PDB entry 6V7B | electron microscopy, 3.40 A resolution | chains 2 and C of the 48 polymer chains in the assembly

== Chain 2 ==
Molecule: A-DNA
Source organism: Pyrobaculum filamentous virus 1
Sequence (323 nucleotides; row label = number of the first residue in the row):
   210 TATATATATA TATATATATA TATATATATA TATATATATA TATATATATA TATATATATA
   270 TATATATATA TATATATATA TATATATATA TATATATATA TATATATATA TATATATATA
   330 TATATATATA TATATATATA TATATATATA TATATATATA TATATATATA TATATATATA
   390 TATATATATA TATATATATA TATATATATA TATATATATA TATATATATA TATATATATA
   450 TATATATATA TATATATATA TATATATATA TATATATATA TATATATATA TATATATATA
   510 TATATATATA TATATATATA TAT

== Chain C ==
Molecule: Structural protein VP1
Source organism: Pyrobaculum filamentous virus 1
Reference sequence: A0A140F3K6 (A0A140F3K6_9VIRU); numbering as in UniProt (aligned over 1-129)
Chain sequence (129 residues; row label = number of the first residue in the row):
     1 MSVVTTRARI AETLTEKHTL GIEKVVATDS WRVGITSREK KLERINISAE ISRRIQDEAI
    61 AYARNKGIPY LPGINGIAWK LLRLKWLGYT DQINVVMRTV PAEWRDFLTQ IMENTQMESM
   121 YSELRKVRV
Disordered / not traced: 1-9, 129
Sequence notes: conflict Glu43 (Gly in A0A140F3K6), Arg54 (Lys in A0A140F3K6), Thr115 (Ile in A0A140F3K6)

== How chain 2 and chain C interact ==
Pairs across the interface (34; chain 2 residue first):
  DA349(2) - Gly76(C)  base contact
  DA349(2) - Ile77(C)  phosphate contact
  DT350(2) - Gly76(C)  sugar contact
  DT350(2) - Ile77(C)  phosphate contact
  DT350(2) - Lys80(C)  phosphate contact
  DA351(2) - Ser48(C)  base contact
  DA351(2) - Trp79(C)  sugar contact
  DA351(2) - Lys80(C)  phosphate contact
  DA351(2) - Arg83(C)  salt bridge to the phosphate
  DT352(2) - Arg44(C)  phosphate contact
  DT352(2) - Ile45(C)  base contact
  DT352(2) - Ser48(C)  sugar contact
  DT352(2) - Lys126(C)  sugar contact
  DA353(2) - Lys41(C)  phosphate contact
  DA353(2) - Leu42(C)  sugar contact
  DA353(2) - Arg44(C)  salt bridge to the phosphate
  DA353(2) - Ile45(C)  sugar contact
  DT354(2) - Trp31(C)  hydrogen bond to the base
  DT354(2) - Gly34(C)  phosphate contact
  DT354(2) - Ile35(C)  sugar contact
  DT354(2) - Arg38(C)  salt bridge to the phosphate
  DT354(2) - Lys41(C)  salt bridge to the phosphate
  DA355(2) - Val25(C)  phosphate contact
  DA355(2) - Ser30(C)  sugar contact
  DA355(2) - Trp31(C)  sugar contact
  DT356(2) - His18(C)  base contact
  DT356(2) - Gly21(C)  sugar contact
  DT356(2) - Lys24(C)  salt bridge to the phosphate
  DT356(2) - Val25(C)  sugar contact
  DA357(2) - Leu14(C)  phosphate contact
  DA357(2) - Lys17(C)  sugar contact
  DA357(2) - His18(C)  sugar contact
  DT358(2) - Leu14(C)  phosphate contact
  DT358(2) - Lys17(C)  salt bridge to the phosphate
Also at the interface, not in a pair above, chain C (25 interface residues in all): Ile22, Gly73, Glu123

== In short ==
10 residues of chain 2 and 25 residues of chain C are in contact, with 1 hydrogen bond and 6 salt bridges.
Polar contacts include DT354(2)-Trp31(C), DA351(2)-Arg83(C) and DA353(2)-Arg44(C).
Here chain 2 is A-DNA and chain C is Structural protein VP1, both from Pyrobaculum filamentous virus 1. Entry
6V7B (Cryo-EM reconstruction of Pyrobaculum filamentous virus 2 (PFV2)) was determined by electron microscopy.
